Entry 3F9F (X-ray diffraction, 2.30 A resolution); this record covers chains A and B.

Chain A (and B):
Molecule: 3C-like proteinase
Source organism: SARS coronavirus
Notes: EC 3.4.22.-; chain B of this document is another copy of the same molecule, construct and numbering; everything in this record applies to it too
UniProt: P0C6U8 (R1A_CVHSA); residues 1-306 here correspond to UniProt positions 3241-3546 (UniProt number = residue number + 3240)
Chain sequence (308 residues; numbered -1 to 306; the number before each row is that of its first residue; numbers below 1 keep their minus sign (Gly-1 is residue -1)):
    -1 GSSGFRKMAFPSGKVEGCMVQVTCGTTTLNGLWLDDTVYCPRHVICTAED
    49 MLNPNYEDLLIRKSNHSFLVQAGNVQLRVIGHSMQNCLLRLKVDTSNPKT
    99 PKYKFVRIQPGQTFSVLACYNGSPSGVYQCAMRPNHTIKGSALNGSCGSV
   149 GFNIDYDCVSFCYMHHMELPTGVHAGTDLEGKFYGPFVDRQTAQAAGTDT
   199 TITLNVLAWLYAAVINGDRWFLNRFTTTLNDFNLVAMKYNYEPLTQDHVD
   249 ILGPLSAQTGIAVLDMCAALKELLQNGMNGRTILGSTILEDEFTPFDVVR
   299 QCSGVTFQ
Not modelled in the structure: -1 to 1, 301-306
Construct notes: expression tag (-1 to 0); engineered mutation Ala140 (Phe3380 in P0C6U8)
Swiss-Prot annotation at these positions:
  - active site (For 3CL-PRO activity): His41, Cys145
  - site: Gln306 (Cleavage)
From the paper describing this entry:
  - contacts within the chain: Lys5-Glu290 (salt bridge), Tyr126-His163, Tyr161-His163
  - mutagenesis - F140A: abolished catalytic activity (citing earlier work)
  - conformationally variable residues (loop rearrangement, side-chain flip): Asn142, Cys145, His163
  - self-association interface (contacts with another copy of this molecule); pairs are residue here / residue on that copy: Asn142-Arg4 (hydrogen bond)
  - catalytic residues: His41, Cys145 (citing earlier work)

Chain A / chain B interface:
Residue-residue contacts - 56 pairs, chain A then chain B:
  Phe3(A) - Lys137(B)
  Phe3(A) - Ser139(B)
  Phe3(A) - Asn142(B)
  Arg4(A) - Tyr126(B)
  Arg4(A) - Gln127(B)
  Arg4(A) - Cys128(B)
  Arg4(A) - Lys137(B)  hydrogen bond (side chain-backbone)
  Arg4(A) - Asn142(B)  hydrogen bond (backbone-side chain)
  Arg4(A) - Glu290(B)  salt bridge
  Met6(A) - Ala116(B)  hydrophobic
  Met6(A) - Gly124(B)
  Met6(A) - Val125(B)
  Met6(A) - Tyr126(B)  hydrophobic
  Met6(A) - Leu141(B)  hydrophobic
  Met6(A) - Asn142(B)  hydrogen bond
  Ala7(A) - Gly124(B)
  Ala7(A) - Val125(B)  hydrogen bond (backbone-backbone)
  Phe8(A) - Val125(B)
  Pro9(A) - Ser10(B)
  Pro9(A) - Glu14(B)
  Pro9(A) - Pro122(B)  hydrophobic
  Pro9(A) - Ser123(B)
  Pro9(A) - Gly124(B)
  Ser10(A) - Pro9(B)
  Ser10(A) - Ser10(B)  hydrogen bond (backbone-side chain)
  Ser10(A) - Glu14(B)  hydrogen bond (backbone-side chain)
  Gly11(A) - Gly11(B)
  Gly11(A) - Glu14(B)  hydrogen bond (backbone-side chain)
  Glu14(A) - Pro9(B)
  Glu14(A) - Ser10(B)  hydrogen bond (side chain-backbone)
  Glu14(A) - Gly11(B)  hydrogen bond (side chain-backbone)
  Ala116(A) - Met6(B)  hydrophobic
  Pro122(A) - Pro9(B)
  Ser123(A) - Pro9(B)
  Gly124(A) - Met6(B)
  Gly124(A) - Ala7(B)
  Gly124(A) - Pro9(B)
  Val125(A) - Met6(B)
  Val125(A) - Ala7(B)  hydrogen bond (backbone-backbone)
  Val125(A) - Phe8(B)
  Val125(A) - Val125(B)  hydrophobic
  Tyr126(A) - Arg4(B)
  Tyr126(A) - Met6(B)  hydrophobic
  Gln127(A) - Arg4(B)
  Cys128(A) - Arg4(B)
  Lys137(A) - Arg4(B)  hydrogen bond (backbone-side chain)
  Gly138(A) - Gly2(B)  hydrogen bond (backbone-backbone)
  Ser139(A) - Gly2(B)  hydrogen bond (backbone-backbone)
  Ser139(A) - Asn214(B)
  Leu141(A) - Gln299(B)
  Asn142(A) - Phe3(B)
  Asn142(A) - Arg4(B)  hydrogen bond (side chain-backbone)
  Asn142(A) - Met6(B)  hydrogen bond
  Thr285(A) - Ile286(B)
  Glu290(A) - Arg4(B)  salt bridge
  Gln299(A) - Leu141(B)
Other interface residues (no listed pair), chain A (31 interface residues in all): Leu115, Ile136, Gly170, Asn214, Ile286, Arg298
Other interface residues (no listed pair), chain B (30 interface residues in all): Leu115, Gly138, Thr285, Arg298

In short:
The interface between chain A and chain B involves 31 residues on one side and 30 on the other; the contacts
include 15 hydrogen bonds and 2 salt bridges. Polar contacts include Arg4(A)-Glu290(B), Arg4(A)-Lys137(B) and
Arg4(A)-Asn142(B). From the paper: catalytic residues His41(A) and Cys145(A); F140A of chain A abolishes
catalytic activity.
Chain A and chain B are both 3C-like proteinase (SARS coronavirus); the structure, Crystal Structure of the
F140A mutant of SARS-Coronovirus 3C-like Protease at pH 6.0, was determined by X-ray diffraction (same
publication as 3F9E, 3F9G and 3F9H).
